PDB entry 4R92 | X-ray diffraction, 1.71 A resolution | chain A

Chain A:
Protein: Beta-secretase 1
Source organism: Homo sapiens
Notes: EC 3.4.23.46
UniProtKB: P56817 (BACE1_HUMAN); residues 41-454 here = UniProt positions 41-454
Amino-acid sequence (414 residues; row label = number of the first residue in the row):
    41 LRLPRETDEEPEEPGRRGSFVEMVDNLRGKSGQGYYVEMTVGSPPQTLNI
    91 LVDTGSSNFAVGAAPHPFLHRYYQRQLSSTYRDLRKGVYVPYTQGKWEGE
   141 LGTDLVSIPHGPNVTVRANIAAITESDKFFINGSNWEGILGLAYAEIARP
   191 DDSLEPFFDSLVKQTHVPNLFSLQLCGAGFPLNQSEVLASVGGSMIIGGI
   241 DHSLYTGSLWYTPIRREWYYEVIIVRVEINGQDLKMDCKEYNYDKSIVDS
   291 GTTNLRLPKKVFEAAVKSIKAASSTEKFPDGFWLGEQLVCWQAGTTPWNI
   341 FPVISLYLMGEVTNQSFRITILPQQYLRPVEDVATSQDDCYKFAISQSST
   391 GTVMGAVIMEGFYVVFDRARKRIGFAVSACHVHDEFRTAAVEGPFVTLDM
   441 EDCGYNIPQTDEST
Unresolved in the structure: 41-56, 373-375, 448-454
Disulfides: Cys216-Cys420, Cys278-Cys443, Cys330-Cys380
Small-molecule neighbours: 3KU (N-[(1R,3S)-3-{[(2E,4R)-4-(2-cyclohexylethyl)-2-imino-1-methyl-5-oxoimidazolidin-4-yl]methyl}cyclohexyl]pyridine-4-carboxamide): Leu91, Asp93, Gly95, Ser96, Val130, Tyr132, Gln134, Lys168, Phe169, Phe170, Ile171, Trp176, Ile179, Ile187, Arg189, Tyr259, Asp289, Gly291, Thr292
UniProt features mapped onto this chain:
  - active site: Asp93, Asp289
  - modified residue (N6-acetyllysine): Lys126, Lys275, Lys279, Lys285, Lys299, Lys300, Lys307
  - glycosylation (N-linked (GlcNAc...) asparagine): Asn153, Asn172, Asn223, Asn354
  - mutagenesis: Asp93 (D93N: Decreases beta-cleaved soluble APP production), Asp284 (D284N: Almost abolishes beta-cleaved soluble APP production)

Overview:
Bound to chain A: compound 3KU. Curated annotation (UniProt) lists active-site residues Asp93 and Asp289 and 2
mutagenesis sites.
Chain A is Beta-secretase 1 (Homo sapiens); the structure, BACE-1 in complex with
(R)-4-(2-cyclohexylethyl)-4-(((1S,3R)-3-(isonicotinamido)cyclohexyl)methyl)-1-methyl-5-oxoimidazolidin-2-iminium,
was determined by X-ray diffraction (same publication as 4R8Y, 4R91, 4R93 and 4R95).
